Entry 7P4P (X-ray diffraction, 1.75 A resolution); this record covers chain A.

== Chain A ==
Name: Quinolinate synthase A
Source organism: Thermotoga maritima MSB8
Notes: EC 2.5.1.72
UniProtKB: Q9X1X7 (NADA_THEMA); numbering as in UniProt (aligned over 1-298)
Chain sequence (305 residues; numbered -6 to 298; the number before each row is that of its first residue; numbers below 1 keep their minus sign (Met-6 is residue -6)):
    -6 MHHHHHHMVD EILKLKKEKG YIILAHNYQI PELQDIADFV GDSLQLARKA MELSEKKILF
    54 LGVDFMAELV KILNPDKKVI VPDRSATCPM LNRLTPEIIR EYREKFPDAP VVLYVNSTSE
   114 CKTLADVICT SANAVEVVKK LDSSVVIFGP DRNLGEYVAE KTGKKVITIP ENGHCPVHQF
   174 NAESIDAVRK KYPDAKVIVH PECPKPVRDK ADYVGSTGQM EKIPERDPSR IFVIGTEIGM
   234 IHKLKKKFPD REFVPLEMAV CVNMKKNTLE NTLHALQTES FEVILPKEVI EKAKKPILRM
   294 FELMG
Construct notes: initiating methionine (-6); expression tag (-5 to 0); engineered mutation Leu84 (Ala in Q9X1X7), Arg219 (Lys in Q9X1X7)
Ion coordination: 4Fe-4S cluster Fe: Cys81, Cys168, Cys254 (together with citrate anion); Mg2+ near Thr271 (its only coordinating residue here)
Small-molecule neighbours:
  - citrate anion (FLC): His19, Tyr21, Asp35, Ser36, Leu37, Met59, Tyr107, Asn109, Thr123, Ser124, Ala125, His193, Glu195, Ser209, Thr210
  - 4Fe-4S cluster (SF4): Tyr21, Val56, Cys81, Pro82, Met83, Asn109, Cys168, Pro169, Val170, His171, Glu195, Cys254, Met257
Swiss-Prot annotation at these positions:
  - binding site (iminosuccinate): His19, Ser36, Tyr107 to Asn109, Ser124, His193 to Glu195, Thr210
  - binding site ([4Fe-4S] cluster): Cys81, Cys168, Cys254
  - mutagenesis: Tyr21 (Y21F: Retains weak activity; when associated with R-219), Tyr107 (Y107F: Loss of activity; when associated with R-219)
From the paper describing this entry:
  - binding site for citrate anion: Ser36, Ser124 (proposed by the authors, not directly observed)
  - conformationally variable residues (side-chain flip): Phe58, Leu84
  - mutagenesis - S124A: decreased catalytic activity
  - catalytic residues: Ser124 (proposed by the authors, not directly observed)

== Summary ==
Chain A binds 4Fe-4S cluster and citrate anion. Cys81, Cys168 and Cys254 form the 4Fe-4S cluster Fe site.
UniProt lists 10 iminosuccinate-binding residues, 3 [4Fe-4S] cluster-binding residues and 2 mutagenesis sites.
From the paper: the catalytic residue Ser124; S124A reduces catalytic activity.
Chain A is Quinolinate synthase A (Thermotoga maritima MSB8); the structure, Structure of the quinolinate
synthase A84L variant complexed with citrate, was determined by X-ray diffraction (same publication as 7P4M
and 7P4Q).
